7N69 - chains G and H of the 12 polymer chains in the assembly; structure by electron microscopy, 14.10 A resolution (very low resolution: no residue pairs are listed; an interface is given only as per-side residue counts).

[Chain G]
Molecule: Spike glycoprotein E1
Organism: Eastern equine encephalitis virus (strain Florida 91-469)
Reference sequence: Q4QXJ7 (POLS_EEEVF); residues 1-441 here correspond to UniProt positions 802-1242 (UniProt number = residue number + 801)
Amino-acid sequence (441 residues; numbered 1 to 441; the number before each row is that of its first residue):
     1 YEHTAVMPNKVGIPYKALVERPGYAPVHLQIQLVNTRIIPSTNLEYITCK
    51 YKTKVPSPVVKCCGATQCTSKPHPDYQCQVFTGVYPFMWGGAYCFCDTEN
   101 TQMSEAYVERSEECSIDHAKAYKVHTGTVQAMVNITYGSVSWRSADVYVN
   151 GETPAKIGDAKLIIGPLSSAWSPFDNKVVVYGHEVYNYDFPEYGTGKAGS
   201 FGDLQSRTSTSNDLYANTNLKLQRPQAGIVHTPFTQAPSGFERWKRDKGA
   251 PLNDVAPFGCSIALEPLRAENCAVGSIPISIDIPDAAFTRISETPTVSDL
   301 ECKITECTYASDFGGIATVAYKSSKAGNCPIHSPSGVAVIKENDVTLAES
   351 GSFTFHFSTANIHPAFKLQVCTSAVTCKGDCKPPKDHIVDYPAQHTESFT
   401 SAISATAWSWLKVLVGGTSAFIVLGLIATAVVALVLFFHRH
Not modelled in the structure: 382-441
Disulfides: Cys49-Cys114, Cys62-Cys94, Cys63-Cys96, Cys68-Cys78, Cys260-Cys272, Cys302-Cys377, Cys307-Cys381, Cys329-Cys371

[Chain H]
Molecule: Spike glycoprotein E2
Organism: Eastern equine encephalitis virus (strain Florida 91-469)
Reference sequence: Q4QXJ7 (POLS_EEEVF); residues 1-420 here correspond to UniProt positions 325-744 (UniProt number = residue number + 324)
Amino-acid sequence (420 residues; row label = number of the first residue in the row):
     1 DLDTHFTQYKLARPYIADCPNCGHSRCDSPIAIEEVRGDAHAGVIRIQTS
    51 AMFGLKTDGVDLAYMSFMNGKTQKSIKIDNLHVRTSAPCSLVSHHGYYIL
   101 AQCPPGDTVTVGFHDGPNRHTCTVAHKVEFRPVGREKYRHPPEHGVELPC
   151 NRYTHKRADQGHYVEMHQPGLVADHSLLSIHSAKVKITVPSGAQVKYYCK
   201 CPDVREGITSSDHTTTCTDVKQCRAYLIDNKKWVYNSGRLPRGEGDTFKG
   251 KLHVPFVPVKAKCIATLAPEPLVEHKHRTLILHLHPDHPTLLTTRSLGSD
   301 ANPTRQWIERPTTVNFTVTGEGLEYTWGNHPPKRVWAQESGEGNPHGWPH
   351 EVVVYYYNRYPLTTIIGLCTCVAIIMVSCVTSVWLLCRTRNLCITPYKLA
   401 PNAQVPILLALLCCIKPTRA
Not modelled in the structure: 1-8, 160-253, 341-420
Disulfides: Cys19-Cys122, Cys89-Cys103, Cys150-Cys263

[Interface between chain G and chain H]
At this resolution (14 A) residue pairs are not listed: 51 residues of chain G and 52 of chain H lie at the interface.

[Summary]
51 residues of chain G and 52 residues of chain H are in contact.
Here chain G is Spike glycoprotein E1 and chain H is Spike glycoprotein E2, both from Eastern equine
encephalitis virus (strain Florida 91-469). Entry 7N69 (Pre-fusion state 2 of EEEV with localized
reconstruction) was determined by electron microscopy (same publication as 7N6A).
